4Q10 - chains A and D of the 4 polymer chains in the assembly; structure by X-ray diffraction, 2.70 A resolution.

[Chain A]
Name: DNA repair protein RAD2
From: Saccharomyces cerevisiae
Notes: EC 3.1.-.-; fragment: enzyme catalytic core
UniProt: P07276 (RAD2_YEAST); the construct lacks a stretch of the UniProt sequence and is renumbered around it, so the offset changes along the chain: 2-90 = UniProt 2-90; 711-731 = UniProt 91-111; 732-986 = UniProt 732-986
Sequence (365 residues; each row starts with the number of its first residue; note: 620 numbers in that range are skipped by the numbering (no residue carries them; nothing is unmodelled there)):
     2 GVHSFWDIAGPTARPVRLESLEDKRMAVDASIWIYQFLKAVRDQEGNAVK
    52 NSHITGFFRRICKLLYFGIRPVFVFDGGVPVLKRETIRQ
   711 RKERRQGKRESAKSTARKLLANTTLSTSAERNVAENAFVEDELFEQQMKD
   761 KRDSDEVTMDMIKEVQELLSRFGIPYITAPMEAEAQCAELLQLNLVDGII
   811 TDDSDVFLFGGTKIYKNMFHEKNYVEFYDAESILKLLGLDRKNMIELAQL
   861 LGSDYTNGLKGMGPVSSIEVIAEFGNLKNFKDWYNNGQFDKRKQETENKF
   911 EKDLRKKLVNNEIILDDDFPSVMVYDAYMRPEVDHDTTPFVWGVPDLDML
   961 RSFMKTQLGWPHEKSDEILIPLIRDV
Disordered / not traced: 44-49, 711-764, 831-834, 986
Curated features (UniProtKB/Swiss-Prot):
  - binding site (Mg(2+)): Asp30, Asp77, Glu792, Glu794, Asp813, Asp815, Asp864
Metal / ion sites: Ca2+: Glu794, Asp813, Asp815; K+: Leu860, Leu861, Leu869, Met872 (shared with 1 residue of chain C; DA9(D) of chain D)
What the authors report for this chain:
  - mutagenesis - Y36A, K916A: unchanged catalytic activity
  - mutagenesis - Q37A, R60A, R61A, K909A, K909A/K916A: decreased catalytic activity
  - mutagenesis - N920A: increased catalytic activity

[Chain D]
Molecule: 23-nt DNA strand
Sequence (23 nucleotides; numbered -3 to 19; the number before each row is that of its first residue; numbers below 1 keep their minus sign (DT-3 is residue -3)):
    -3 TTTTCTGAGACAAGGGAGCTTTT
Disordered / not traced: -3 to -1, 17-19
Metal / ion sites: K+ site 1: DA9 (shared with Leu860(A), Leu861(A), Leu869(A), Met872(A) of chain A; 1 residue of chain C)

[Chain A / chain D interface]
Contacting residue pairs (24):
  Tyr36(A) with DT0(D), sugar contact
  Gln37(A) with DC1(D), hydrogen bond to the base; DT2(D), sugar contact
  Lys40(A) with DC1(D), base contact; DC15(D), hydrogen bond to the base
  Ala41(A) with DC15(D), base contact
  Val80(A) with DT0(D), phosphate contact
  Asp813(A) with DT2(D), phosphate contact
  Leu869(A) with DA9(D), phosphate contact
  Lys870(A) with DA9(D), phosphate contact
  Gly871(A) with DA8(D), sugar contact; DA9(D), hydrogen bond to the phosphate
  Met872(A) with DA8(D), phosphate contact; DA9(D), phosphate contact
  Gly873(A) with DA8(D), hydrogen bond to the phosphate
  Pro874(A) with DA8(D), phosphate contact
  Val875(A) with DC7(D), phosphate contact; DA8(D), hydrogen bond to the phosphate
  Ser876(A) with DC7(D), phosphate contact; DA8(D), hydrogen bond to the phosphate
  Lys909(A) with DA13(D), phosphate contact
  Asp913(A) with DG12(D), phosphate contact
  Lys916(A) with DG12(D), salt bridge to the phosphate
  Asn920(A) with DG11(D), hydrogen bond to the phosphate
Also at the interface, not in a pair above, chain A (22 interface residues in all): Ile33, Ile88, Lys826, Lys917
Also at the interface, not in a pair above, chain D (12 interface residues in all): DG3, DG10

[Summary]
22 residues of chain A face 12 of chain D across their interface, with 7 hydrogen bonds and 1 salt bridge.
Among the polar pairs are Gln37(A)-DC1(D), Lys40(A)-DC15(D) and Gly871(A)-DA9(D). From the paper: Q37A, R60A
and R61A of chain A, among others, reduce catalytic activity; N920A of chain A increases catalytic activity; 8
substitutions were tested in all.
Here chain A is DNA repair protein RAD2 (Saccharomyces cerevisiae) and chain D is a 23-nt DNA strand. Entry
4Q10 (The catalytic core of Rad2 in complex with DNA substrate (complex IV)) was determined by X-ray
diffraction, deposited together with 4Q0R, 4Q0W and 4Q0Z.
